PDB entry 7F16 | electron microscopy, 2.80 A resolution | chains R and P of the 6 polymer chains in the assembly

== Chain R ==
Molecule: Parathyroid hormone 2 receptor
From: Homo sapiens
UniProt: P49190 (PTH2R_HUMAN); numbering as in UniProt (aligned over 24-442)
Amino-acid sequence (434 residues; each row starts with the number of its first residue):
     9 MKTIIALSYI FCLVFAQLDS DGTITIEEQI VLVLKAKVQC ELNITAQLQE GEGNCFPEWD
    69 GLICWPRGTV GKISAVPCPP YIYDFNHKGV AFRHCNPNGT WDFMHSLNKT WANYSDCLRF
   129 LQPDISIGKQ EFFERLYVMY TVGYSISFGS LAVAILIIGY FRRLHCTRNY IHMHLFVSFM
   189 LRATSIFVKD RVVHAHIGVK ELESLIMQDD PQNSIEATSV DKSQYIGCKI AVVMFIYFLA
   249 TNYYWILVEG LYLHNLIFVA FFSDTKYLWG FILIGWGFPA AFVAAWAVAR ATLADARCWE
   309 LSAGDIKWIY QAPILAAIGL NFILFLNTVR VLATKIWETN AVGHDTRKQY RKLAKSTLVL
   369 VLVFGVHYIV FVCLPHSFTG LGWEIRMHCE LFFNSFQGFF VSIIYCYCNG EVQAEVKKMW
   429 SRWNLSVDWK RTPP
Disordered / not traced: 9-30, 212-230, 348-352, 384-387, 435-442
Disulfide bonds: Cys48-Cys72, Cys63-Cys103, Cys86-Cys125, Cys236-Cys306
Differences from the reference sequence: initiating methionine (9); expression tag (10-23)
Curated features (UniProtKB/Swiss-Prot):
  - glycosylation (N-linked (GlcNAc...) asparagine): Asn51, Asn106, Asn116, Asn121
From the paper describing this entry:
  - mutagenesis - Y318A: increased signaling in response to PTH
  - mutagenesis - I34A, I38A: decreased signaling in response to PTH
  - contacts within the chain: Gly258-Phe372, Gly258-Leu259 (hydrophobic contact), Gly258-Leu332 (hydrophobic contact), Leu259-Leu332 (hydrophobic contact), Ile265-Val339 (hydrophobic contact), Leu332-Phe372 (hydrophobic contact), Leu370-Gln405 (backbone contact) (from molecular simulation)
  - disease-associated variants - S158F, G258D: decreased signaling in response to Gq coupling
  - specificity-determining residues: Lys197, Arg305, Tyr318 (from molecular simulation)
  - disease-associated variants - G258D: decreased signaling with Tuberoinfundibular peptide of 39 residues (chain P)
  - disease-associated variants - S158F: unchanged signaling in response to cAMP response

== Chain P ==
Molecule: Tuberoinfundibular peptide of 39 residues
From: Homo sapiens
UniProt: Q96A98 (TIP39_HUMAN); residues 1-39 here correspond to UniProt positions 62-100 (UniProt number = residue number + 61)
Amino-acid sequence (39 residues; numbered 1 to 39; the number before each row is that of its first residue):
     1 SLALADDAAF RERARLLAAL ERRHWLNSYM HKLLVLDAP
Disordered / not traced: 35-39
From the paper describing this entry:
  - contacts within the chain: Ser1-Asp7

== How chain R and chain P interact ==
Contacting residue pairs - 64 pairs, chain R then chain P:
  Thr31(R) - Arg15(P)
  Ile32(R) - Arg22(P)  hydrogen bond (backbone-side chain)
  Ile34(R) - Arg22(P)
  Ile34(R) - Trp25(P)  hydrophobic
  Ile38(R) - Trp25(P)  hydrophobic
  Asp68(R) - Leu33(P)
  Ile90(R) - Leu26(P)  hydrophobic
  Tyr91(R) - Arg22(P)
  Asp92(R) - Arg22(P)  salt bridge
  Asp92(R) - Arg23(P)  salt bridge
  Phe93(R) - Leu26(P)  hydrophobic
  Phe93(R) - Met30(P)  hydrophobic
  Met112(R) - Leu34(P)
  Lys117(R) - Lys32(P)
  Lys117(R) - Leu34(P)
  Ala120(R) - Leu34(P)
  Tyr122(R) - Met30(P)  hydrophobic
  Leu126(R) - Met30(P)  hydrophobic
  Gln130(R) - Arg23(P)  hydrogen bond
  Ser134(R) - Leu16(P)
  Ser134(R) - Leu20(P)
  Lys137(R) - Leu16(P)
  Gln138(R) - Leu16(P)
  Gln138(R) - Leu20(P)
  Phe141(R) - Ala9(P)
  Phe141(R) - Glu12(P)
  Phe141(R) - Arg13(P)
  Phe141(R) - Leu16(P)  hydrophobic
  Glu142(R) - Arg13(P)  salt bridge
  Tyr152(R) - Asp6(P)  hydrogen bond
  Arg190(R) - Asp6(P)  salt bridge
  Ile194(R) - Asp6(P)
  Lys197(R) - Phe10(P)
  Ile205(R) - Glu21(P)
  Phe243(R) - Asp6(P)
  Phe243(R) - Asp7(P)
  Leu247(R) - Leu4(P)  hydrophobic
  Tyr251(R) - Leu4(P)  hydrophobic
  Trp294(R) - Arg11(P)
  Arg298(R) - Arg11(P)
  Arg305(R) - Ala18(P)
  Arg305(R) - Glu21(P)  salt bridge
  Trp307(R) - Arg11(P)  hydrogen bond (backbone-side chain)
  Glu308(R) - Phe10(P)
  Glu308(R) - Arg11(P)  hydrogen bond (backbone-side chain)
  Glu308(R) - Ala14(P)
  Leu309(R) - Arg11(P)
  Ser310(R) - Ser1(P)
  Ser310(R) - Arg11(P)
  Lys315(R) - Ser1(P)
  Lys315(R) - Leu2(P)
  Tyr318(R) - Asp7(P)  hydrogen bond
  Tyr318(R) - Arg11(P)  hydrogen bond
  Gln319(R) - Ser1(P)
  Gln319(R) - Leu2(P)
  Ile322(R) - Leu4(P)  hydrophobic
  Leu323(R) - Ala3(P)  hydrophobic
  Trp391(R) - Glu12(P)
  Met395(R) - Ala5(P)
  Met395(R) - Ala8(P)  hydrophobic
  Glu398(R) - Ala5(P)
  Leu399(R) - Asp6(P)
  Leu399(R) - Ala9(P)  hydrophobic
  Asn402(R) - Ala5(P)
Interface residues without a listed pair, chain R (55 interface residues in all): Gln37, Gly69, Leu70, Pro131, Val201, Glu209, Val240, Ile244, Ile326, Val380
Interface residues without a listed pair, chain P (29 interface residues in all): Ala19, Tyr29
The authors on this interface:
  - pairs named by the authors: Gln130(R)-Arg23(P) (hydrogen bond), Tyr152(R)-Asp6(P) (hydrogen bond), Arg190(R)-Asp6(P) (salt bridge), Lys197(R)-Phe10(P) (hydrophobic contact), Arg305(R)-Glu21(P) (salt bridge), Ser310(R)-Ser1(P), Tyr318(R)-Asp7(P) (hydrogen bond), Tyr318(R)-Arg11(P) (hydrogen bond), Ala5(P)-Leu399(R) (hydrophobic contact), Ala9(P)-Leu399(R) (hydrophobic contact), Trp25(P)-Ile34(R) (hydrophobic contact), Trp25(P)-Ile38(R) (hydrophobic contact)
  - interface residues, chain R: Phe141(R), Lys197(R), Phe243(R), Met395(R), Leu399(R)
  - interface residues, chain R: Tyr318(R), Gln319(R), Ile322(R), Leu323(R), Ile326(R) (from molecular simulation)
  - hot spots on chain R (mutagenesis) - F141A, K197A, F243A, M395A, L399A: decreased signaling with Tuberoinfundibular peptide of 39 residues (chain P)
  - hot spots on chain R (mutagenesis) - Q319A: decreased signaling in response to TIP39

== In short ==
55 residues of chain R face 29 of chain P across their interface, with 7 hydrogen bonds and 5 salt bridges.
Polar contacts include Asp92(R)-Arg22(P), Asp92(R)-Arg23(P) and Glu142(R)-Arg13(P). The paper describes
contacts between Ile34(R) and Trp25(P), Ile38(R) and Trp25(P) and Ser310(R) and Ser1(P); hydrogen bonds
between Gln130(R) and Arg23(P), Tyr152(R) and Asp6(P) and Tyr318(R) and Asp7(P) among others; salt bridges
between Arg190(R) and Asp6(P) and Arg305(R) and Glu21(P). From the paper: G258D, F141A and K197A of chain R,
among others, reduce signaling with Tuberoinfundibular peptide of 39 residues (chain P); interface residues
Phe141(R), Lys197(R) and Phe243(R) among others; 11 substitutions were tested in all.
Chain R is Parathyroid hormone 2 receptor and chain P is Tuberoinfundibular peptide of 39 residues, both from
Homo sapiens; the structure, Cryo-EM structure of parathyroid hormone receptor type 2 in complex with a
tuberoinfundibular peptide of 39 ..., was determined by electron microscopy.
